3ZI7 - chain A; structure by X-ray diffraction, 2.30 A resolution.

[Chain A]
Molecule: Endo-1,4-beta-xylanase Y
From: Clostridium thermocellum
Notes: EC 3.2.1.8
UniProt: P51584 (XYNY_CLOTM); numbering as in UniProt (aligned over 792-1077)
Sequence (297 residues; row label = number of the first residue in the row):
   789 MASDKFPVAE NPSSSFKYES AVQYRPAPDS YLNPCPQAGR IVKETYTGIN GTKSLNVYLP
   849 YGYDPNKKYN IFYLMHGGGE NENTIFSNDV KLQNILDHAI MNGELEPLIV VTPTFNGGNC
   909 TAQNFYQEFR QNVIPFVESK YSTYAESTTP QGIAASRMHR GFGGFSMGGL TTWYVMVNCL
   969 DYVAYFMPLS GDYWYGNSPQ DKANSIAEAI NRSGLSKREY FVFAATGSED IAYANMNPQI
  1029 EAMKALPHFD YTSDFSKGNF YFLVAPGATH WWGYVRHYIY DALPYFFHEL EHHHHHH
Disordered / not traced: 789-802
Modified positions: Mse-789 (selenomethionine); Mse-863, Mse-889, Mse-946, Mse-955, Mse-964, Mse-975, Mse-1024, Mse-1031 (selenomethionine; parent Met); Ser-954 (phosphoserine; SEP)
Construct notes: expression tag (789-791, 1078-1085); conflict Glu-1017 (Asp in P51584), Asp-1018 (His in P51584)
Metal / ion sites: Cd2+ site 1: Cys-823, His-886 (shared with 1 residue of chain B); Cd2+ site 2: Glu-894, His-1076, Glu-1079, His-1083, His-1085; Cd2+ site 3 near Ala-933 (its only coordinating residue here); Cd2+ site 4: His-947, His-1080; Cd2+ site 5: Glu-1007 (shared with 2 residues of chain B); Cd2+ site 6: Glu-1017 (shared with 2 residues of chain B); Cd2+ site 7: His-1082, His-1084 (shared with 1 residue of chain B)

[In short]
Cys-823 and His-886 form the Cd2+ site 1. Glu-894, His-1076, Glu-1079, His-1083 and His-1085 form the Cd2+
site 2.
Chain A is Endo-1,4-beta-xylanase Y (Clostridium thermocellum); the structure, Structure of fae solved by sad
from data collected by direct data collection (ddc) using the ..., was determined by X-ray diffraction (same
publication as 3ZI6).
